6TDU - chains D and T of the 88 polymer chains in the assembly; structure by electron microscopy, 4.32 A resolution (low resolution: residue-level contacts below are approximate; hydrogen-bond / salt-bridge calls are withheld).

Chain D:
Name: ATPTB6
Organism: Euglena gracilis
Sequence (187 residues; each row starts with the number of its first residue):
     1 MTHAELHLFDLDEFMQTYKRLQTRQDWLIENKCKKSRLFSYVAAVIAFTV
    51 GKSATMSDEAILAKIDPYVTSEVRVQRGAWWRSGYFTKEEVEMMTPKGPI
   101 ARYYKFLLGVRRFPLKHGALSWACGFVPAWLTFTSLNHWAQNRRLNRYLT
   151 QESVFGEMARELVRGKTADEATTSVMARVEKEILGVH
Not modelled in the structure: 1

Chain T:
Name: ATPEG8
Organism: Euglena gracilis
Sequence (66 residues; row label = number of the first residue in the row):
     1 MGGKASEAVTIAFRFPHRTTFLVKQNVGQKLNKGHQTFWQLVAGGWLFFL
    51 LINRTSFKPKLAAPKV

Chain D / chain T interface:
Contacting residue pairs (54; chain D residue first):
  V50(D) with V42(T)
  S53(D) with W39(T)
  A54(D) with W39(T)
  D58(D) with K30(T); K33(T)
  Y68(D) with T20(T); L22(T)
  E72(D) with H17(T)
  V73(D) with F15(T); H17(T)
  R74(D) with R14(T); H17(T)
  V75(D) with H17(T)
  Q76(D) with H17(T)
  R77(D) with T20(T)
  W81(D) with T20(T)
  Y103(D) with W39(T)
  F106(D) with H35(T); F38(T)
  L107(D) with W39(T)
  L108(D) with K33(T)
  G109(D) with K33(T); G34(T)
  V110(D) with K33(T); G34(T)
  R111(D) with K33(T); G34(T); Q36(T); W39(T)
  R112(D) with W39(T)
  F113(D) with W39(T)
  P128(D) with W46(T)
  T132(D) with W46(T)
  L136(D) with N53(T)
  W139(D) with L50(T); N53(T); R54(T); T55(T)
  N142(D) with T55(T); F57(T)
  R143(D) with N53(T); T55(T)
  L145(D) with F57(T)
  N146(D) with S56(T); F57(T); K58(T)
  L149(D) with A62(T)
  T150(D) with L61(T)
  R160(D) with A62(T)
  V163(D) with P59(T); A62(T)
  R164(D) with A62(T); A63(T); P64(T)
Other interface residues (no listed pair), chain D (36 interface residues in all): E59, S135

Overview:
Chain D and chain T form an interface of 36 and 26 residues respectively.
Chain D is ATPTB6 and chain T is ATPEG8, both from Euglena gracilis; the structure, Cryo-EM structure of
Euglena gracilis mitochondrial ATP synthase, full dimer, rotational states 1, was determined by electron
microscopy (same publication as 6TDV, 6TDW, 6TDX, 6TDY, 6TDZ and 6TE0).
